PDB entry 2JA7 | X-ray diffraction, 3.80 A resolution | chains A and B of the 15 polymer chains in the assembly

# Chain A
Name: DNA-directed RNA polymerase II largest subunit
Source organism: Saccharomyces cerevisiae
Notes: EC 2.7.7.6
Reference sequence: P04050 (RPB1_YEAST); numbering as in UniProt (aligned over 1-1733)
Chain sequence (1733 residues; each row starts with the number of its first residue):
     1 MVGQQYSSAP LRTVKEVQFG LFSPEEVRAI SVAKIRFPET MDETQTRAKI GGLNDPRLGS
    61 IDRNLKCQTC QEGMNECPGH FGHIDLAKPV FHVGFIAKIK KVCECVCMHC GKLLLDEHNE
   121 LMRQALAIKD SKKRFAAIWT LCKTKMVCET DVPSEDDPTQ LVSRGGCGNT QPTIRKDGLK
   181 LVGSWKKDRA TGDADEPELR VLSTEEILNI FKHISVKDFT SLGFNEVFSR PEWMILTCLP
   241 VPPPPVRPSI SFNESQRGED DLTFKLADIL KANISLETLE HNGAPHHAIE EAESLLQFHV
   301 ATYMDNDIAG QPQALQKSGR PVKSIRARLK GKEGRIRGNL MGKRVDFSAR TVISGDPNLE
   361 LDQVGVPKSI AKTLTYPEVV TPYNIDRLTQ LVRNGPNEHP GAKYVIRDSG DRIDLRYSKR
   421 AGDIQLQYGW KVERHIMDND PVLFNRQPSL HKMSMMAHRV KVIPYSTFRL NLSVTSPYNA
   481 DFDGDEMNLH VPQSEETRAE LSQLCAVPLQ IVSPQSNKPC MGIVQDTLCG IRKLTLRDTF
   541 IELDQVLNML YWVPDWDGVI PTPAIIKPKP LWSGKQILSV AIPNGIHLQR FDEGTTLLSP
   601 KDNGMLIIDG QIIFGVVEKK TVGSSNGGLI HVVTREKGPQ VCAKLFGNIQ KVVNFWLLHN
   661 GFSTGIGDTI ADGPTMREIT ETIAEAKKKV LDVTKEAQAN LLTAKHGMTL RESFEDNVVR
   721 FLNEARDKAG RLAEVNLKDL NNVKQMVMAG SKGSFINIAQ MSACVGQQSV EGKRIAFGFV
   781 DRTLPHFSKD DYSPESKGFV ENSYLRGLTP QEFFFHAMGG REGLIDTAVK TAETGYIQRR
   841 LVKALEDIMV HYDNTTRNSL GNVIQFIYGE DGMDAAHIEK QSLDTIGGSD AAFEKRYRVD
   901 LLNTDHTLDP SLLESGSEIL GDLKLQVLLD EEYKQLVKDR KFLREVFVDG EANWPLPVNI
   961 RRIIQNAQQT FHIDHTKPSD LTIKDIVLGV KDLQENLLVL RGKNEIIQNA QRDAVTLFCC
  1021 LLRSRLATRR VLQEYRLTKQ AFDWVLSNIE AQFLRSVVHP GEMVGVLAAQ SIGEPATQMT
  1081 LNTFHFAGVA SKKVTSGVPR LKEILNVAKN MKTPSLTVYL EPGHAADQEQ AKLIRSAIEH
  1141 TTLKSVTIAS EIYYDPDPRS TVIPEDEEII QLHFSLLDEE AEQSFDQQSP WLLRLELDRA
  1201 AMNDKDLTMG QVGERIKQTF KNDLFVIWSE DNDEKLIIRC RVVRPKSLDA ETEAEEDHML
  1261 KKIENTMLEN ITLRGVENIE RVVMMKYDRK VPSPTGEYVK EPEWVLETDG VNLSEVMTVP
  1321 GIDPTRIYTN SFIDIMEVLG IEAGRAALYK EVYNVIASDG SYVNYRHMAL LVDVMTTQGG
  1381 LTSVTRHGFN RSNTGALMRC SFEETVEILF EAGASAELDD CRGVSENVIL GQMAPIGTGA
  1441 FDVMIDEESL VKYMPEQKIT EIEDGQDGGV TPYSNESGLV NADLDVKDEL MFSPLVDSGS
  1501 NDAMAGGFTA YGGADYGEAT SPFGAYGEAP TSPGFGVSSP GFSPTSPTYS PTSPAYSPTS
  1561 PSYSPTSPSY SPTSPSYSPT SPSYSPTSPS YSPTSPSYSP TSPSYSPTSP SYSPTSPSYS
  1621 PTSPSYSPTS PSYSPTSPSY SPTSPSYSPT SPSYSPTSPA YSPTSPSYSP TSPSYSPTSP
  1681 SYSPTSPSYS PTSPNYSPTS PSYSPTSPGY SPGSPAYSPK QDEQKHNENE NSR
Unresolved in the structure: 1, 190-194, 1082-1091, 1177-1186, 1246-1253, 1456-1733
UniProt features mapped onto this chain:
  - region: P248 to D260 (Lid loop), N306 to K323 (Rudder loop), P810 to E822 (Bridging helix)
  - binding site (Zn(2+)): C67, C70, C77, H80, C107, C110, C148, C167
  - binding site (Mg(2+)): D481, D483, D485
  - modified residue: T1471 (Phosphothreonine)
  - cross-link (Glycyl lysine isopeptide (Lys-Gly)): K695 (interchain with G-Cter in ubiquitin), K1246 (interchain with G-Cter in ubiquitin), K1350 (interchain with G-Cter in ubiquitin)
Ion coordination: Zn2+ site 1: C77, H80; Zn2+ site 2 near C110 (its only coordinating residue here); Mg2+: D481 (shared with 1 residue of chain 3)

# Chain B
Name: DNA-directed RNA polymerase II 140 kDa polypeptide
Source organism: Saccharomyces cerevisiae
Notes: EC 2.7.7.6
Reference sequence: P08518 (RPB2_YEAST); numbering as in UniProt (aligned over 1-1224)
Chain sequence (1224 residues; numbered 1 to 1224; the number before each row is that of its first residue):
     1 MSDLANSEKY YDEDPYGFED ESAPITAEDS WAVISAFFRE KGLVSQQLDS FNQFVDYTLQ
    61 DIICEDSTLI LEQLAQHTTE SDNISRKYEI SFGKIYVTKP MVNESDGVTH ALYPQEARLR
   121 NLTYSSGLFV DVKKRTYEAI DVPGRELKYE LIAEESEDDS ESGKVFIGRL PIMLRSKNCY
   181 LSEATESDLY KLKECPFDMG GYFIINGSEK VLIAQERSAG NIVQVFKKAA PSPISHVAEI
   241 RSALEKGSRF ISTLQVKLYG REGSSARTIK ATLPYIKQDI PIVIIFRALG IIPDGEILEH
   301 ICYDVNDWQM LEMLKPCVED GFVIQDRETA LDFIGRRGTA LGIKKEKRIQ YAKDILQKEF
   361 LPHITQLEGF ESRKAFFLGY MINRLLLCAL DRKDQDDRDH FGKKRLDLAG PLLAQLFKTL
   421 FKKLTKDIFR YMQRTVEEAH DFNMKLAINA KTITSGLKYA LATGNWGEQK KAMSSRAGVS
   481 QVLNRYTYSS TLSHLRRTNT PIGRDGKLAK PRQLHNTHWG LVCPAETPEG QACGLVKNLS
   541 LMSCISVGTD PMPIITFLSE WGMEPLEDYV PHQSPDATRV FVNGVWHGVH RNPARLMETL
   601 RTLRRKGDIN PEVSMIRDIR EKELKIFTDA GRVYRPLFIV EDDESLGHKE LKVRKGHIAK
   661 LMATEYQDIE GGFEDVEEYT WSSLLNEGLV EYIDAEEEES ILIAMQPEDL EPAEANEEND
   721 LDVDPAKRIR VSHHATTFTH CEIHPSMILG VAASIIPFPD HNQSPRNTYQ SAMGKQAMGV
   781 FLTNYNVRMD TMANILYYPQ KPLGTTRAME YLKFRELPAG QNAIVAIACY SGYNQEDSMI
   841 MNQSSIDRGL FRSLFFRSYM DQEKKYGMSI TETFEKPQRT NTLRMKHGTY DKLDDDGLIA
   901 PGVRVSGEDV IIGKTTPISP DEEELGQRTA YHSKRDASTP LRSTENGIVD QVLVTTNQDG
   961 LKFVKVRVRT TKIPQIGDKF ASRHGQKGTI GITYRREDMP FTAEGIVPDL IINPHAIPSR
  1021 MTVAHLIECL LSKVAALSGN EGDASPFTDI TVEGISKLLR EHGYQSRGFE VMYNGHTGKK
  1081 LMAQIFFGPT YYQRLRHMVD DKIHARARGP MQVLTRQPVE GRSRDGGLRF GEMERDCMIA
  1141 HGAASFLKER LMEASDAFRV HICGICGLMT VIAKLNHNQF ECKGCDNKID IYQIHIPYAA
  1201 KLLFQELMAM NITPRLYTDR SRDF
Unresolved in the structure: 1-17, 71-89, 134-163, 438-445, 503-509, 669-677, 716-721, 920-932
Ion coordination: Zn2+: C1163, C1166, C1182, C1185

# Chain A / chain B interface
Residue-residue contacts - 386 pairs, chain A then chain B:
  V2(A) - A1157(B)
  V2(A) - F1158(B)
  V2(A) - R1159(B)
  V2(A) - H1195(B)
  Q4(A) - R1159(B)  hydrogen bond (backbone-side chain)
  Q5(A) - R1159(B)  hydrogen bond (backbone-side chain)
  Q5(A) - L1175(B)
  S7(A) - H1161(B)
  S7(A) - L1175(B)
  S7(A) - Q1193(B)  hydrogen bond
  S8(A) - N1178(B)  hydrogen bond
  S8(A) - F1180(B)
  A9(A) - H1161(B)
  A9(A) - F1180(B)  hydrophobic
  A9(A) - Q1193(B)
  P10(A) - I1191(B)
  P10(A) - Y1192(B)
  P10(A) - Q1193(B)  hydrogen bond (backbone-backbone)
  L11(A) - Q1193(B)
  L11(A) - H1195(B)
  R12(A) - Y1192(B)  hydrogen bond
  R12(A) - Q1193(B)  hydrogen bond (backbone-backbone)
  R12(A) - I1194(B)
  R12(A) - T1218(B)
  R12(A) - D1219(B)
  T13(A) - T1218(B)
  V14(A) - I1194(B)  hydrophobic
  V14(A) - L1216(B)  hydrophobic
  V14(A) - Y1217(B)
  K15(A) - Y1217(B)  hydrogen bond (backbone-backbone)
  K15(A) - T1218(B)
  K15(A) - D1219(B)
  K15(A) - R1220(B)  hydrogen bond (backbone-side chain)
  E16(A) - R1215(B)
  E16(A) - Y1217(B)  hydrogen bond (backbone-backbone)
  E16(A) - D1219(B)
  E16(A) - R1220(B)
  E16(A) - S1221(B)  hydrogen bond (side chain-backbone)
  E16(A) - R1222(B)  hydrogen bond (side chain-backbone)
  V17(A) - R1215(B)
  Q18(A) - T1213(B)
  Q18(A) - P1214(B)
  Q18(A) - R1215(B)  hydrogen bond (backbone-backbone)
  F19(A) - T1213(B)
  F19(A) - P1214(B)  hydrophobic
  G20(A) - I1212(B)
  G20(A) - T1213(B)  hydrogen bond (backbone-backbone)
  L21(A) - N1211(B)
  L21(A) - I1212(B)  hydrophobic
  L21(A) - T1213(B)  hydrogen bond (backbone-side chain)
  F22(A) - N1211(B)  hydrogen bond (backbone-backbone)
  F22(A) - T1213(B)
  E26(A) - R1215(B)  salt bridge
  A29(A) - G1184(B)
  I30(A) - L1168(B)  hydrophobic
  I30(A) - K1183(B)
  Q68(A) - I1172(B)
  T69(A) - K1174(B)
  Q71(A) - N1176(B)  hydrogen bond
  E72(A) - K1174(B)
  E72(A) - L1175(B)
  M74(A) - R1116(B)  hydrogen bond (backbone-side chain)
  N75(A) - R1116(B)
  E76(A) - F1158(B)
  E76(A) - R1159(B)  salt bridge
  E76(A) - L1175(B)
  P78(A) - K1201(B)
  G79(A) - K1201(B)
  G79(A) - Q1205(B)
  F81(A) - Q1205(B)
  F81(A) - M1208(B)  hydrophobic
  F81(A) - A1209(B)
  H92(A) - M1210(B)  hydrogen bond (side chain-backbone)
  P240(A) - M1208(B)
  P240(A) - A1209(B)
  P240(A) - N1211(B)
  P242(A) - A1209(B)
  P243(A) - Q1205(B)
  P245(A) - L1114(B)
  P245(A) - Y1198(B)
  P245(A) - K1201(B)
  V246(A) - L1114(B)
  V246(A) - Q1205(B)
  P248(A) - L1114(B)
  N253(A) - R884(B)  hydrogen bond
  N253(A) - R935(B)
  E254(A) - R935(B)  salt bridge
  S255(A) - I918(B)
  Y303(A) - A1209(B)
  M304(A) - M1210(B)  hydrophobic
  L315(A) - K471(B)
  G319(A) - K471(B)
  I325(A) - E1206(B)
  I325(A) - A1209(B)  hydrophobic
  I325(A) - M1210(B)  hydrophobic
  R328(A) - E1206(B)  salt bridge
  L329(A) - L1203(B)  hydrophobic
  L329(A) - E1206(B)
  L329(A) - M1210(B)  hydrophobic
  R335(A) - L1114(B)
  R335(A) - A1199(B)
  R335(A) - L1202(B)
  R335(A) - L1203(B)
  R335(A) - E1206(B)  salt bridge
  I336(A) - L1203(B)  hydrophobic
  R337(A) - E1132(B)  salt bridge
  G338(A) - R1129(B)  hydrogen bond (backbone-side chain)
  N339(A) - T1115(B)  hydrogen bond
  N339(A) - Q1117(B)  hydrogen bond
  N339(A) - D1156(B)
  N339(A) - A1199(B)
  L340(A) - P1197(B)  hydrophobic
  L340(A) - A1199(B)
  L340(A) - A1200(B)
  L340(A) - L1203(B)  hydrophobic
  M341(A) - R1135(B)
  G342(A) - R1129(B)
  G342(A) - F1130(B)
  K343(A) - Q1117(B)
  K343(A) - R1129(B)
  K343(A) - F1130(B)  hydrogen bond (backbone-backbone)
  K343(A) - L1151(B)  hydrogen bond (side chain-backbone)
  K343(A) - S1155(B)
  K343(A) - D1156(B)  salt bridge
  K343(A) - P1197(B)
  R344(A) - Q1117(B)
  R344(A) - P1118(B)
  R344(A) - V1119(B)
  R344(A) - E1120(B)  salt bridge
  R344(A) - L1128(B)
  R344(A) - S1155(B)  hydrogen bond (backbone-side chain)
  V345(A) - P1118(B)  hydrophobic
  V345(A) - G1127(B)
  V345(A) - L1128(B)  hydrogen bond (backbone-backbone)
  V345(A) - F1130(B)  hydrophobic
  V345(A) - R1150(B)
  V345(A) - A1154(B)
  D346(A) - R1106(B)  salt bridge
  D346(A) - R1108(B)  hydrogen bond (side chain-backbone)
  D346(A) - M1111(B)
  D346(A) - P1118(B)
  D346(A) - R1150(B)
  D346(A) - A1154(B)  hydrogen bond (backbone-backbone)
  F347(A) - R1106(B)  hydrogen bond (backbone-backbone)
  F347(A) - A1107(B)
  F347(A) - R1150(B)
  S348(A) - A1105(B)
  S348(A) - R1106(B)  hydrogen bond (backbone-backbone)
  S348(A) - L1128(B)  hydrogen bond (side chain-backbone)
  A349(A) - H1104(B)
  A349(A) - A1105(B)  hydrophobic
  A349(A) - L1128(B)
  R350(A) - I1103(B)
  R350(A) - H1104(B)  hydrogen bond (backbone-backbone)
  R350(A) - L1128(B)
  T351(A) - I1103(B)
  T351(A) - H1104(B)
  V352(A) - V1099(B)  hydrophobic
  D356(A) - Y833(B)  hydrogen bond
  P357(A) - G832(B)
  P357(A) - Y833(B)  hydrophobic
  N358(A) - Y833(B)  hydrogen bond
  I370(A) - A1105(B)  hydrophobic
  T373(A) - A1105(B)
  T373(A) - R1106(B)
  L374(A) - R1106(B)
  R412(A) - R1108(B)
  E433(A) - R1108(B)  salt bridge
  L443(A) - F1146(B)  hydrophobic
  Q447(A) - R1129(B)
  Q447(A) - E1134(B)
  S449(A) - M1133(B)
  S449(A) - E1134(B)  hydrogen bond
  S449(A) - C1137(B)
  H451(A) - C1137(B)  hydrogen bond (backbone-side chain)
  K452(A) - A1140(B)
  K452(A) - H1141(B)  hydrogen bond (backbone-side chain)
  M455(A) - E1134(B)
  M455(A) - M1138(B)  hydrophobic
  M455(A) - H1141(B)  hydrogen bond (backbone-side chain)
  Y465(A) - I976(B)  hydrophobic
  S466(A) - Q975(B)  hydrogen bond
  S466(A) - V1099(B)
  S466(A) - D1100(B)  hydrogen bond
  S466(A) - I1103(B)
  T467(A) - G977(B)
  T467(A) - V1099(B)
  R469(A) - Y833(B)
  R469(A) - G991(B)  hydrogen bond (side chain-backbone)
  L472(A) - Q835(B)
  L472(A) - E836(B)
  T475(A) - E836(B)
  F482(A) - Q835(B)
  F482(A) - E836(B)  hydrogen bond (backbone-backbone)
  F482(A) - D837(B)
  F482(A) - S838(B)
  F482(A) - T989(B)  hydrogen bond (backbone-side chain)
  D483(A) - D837(B)
  D483(A) - K979(B)  hydrogen bond (backbone-side chain)
  D483(A) - K987(B)
  D483(A) - G988(B)
  D483(A) - T989(B)
  G484(A) - T989(B)
  E486(A) - K1102(B)  salt bridge
  N488(A) - L1128(B)
  H490(A) - F1130(B)
  H490(A) - R1150(B)  hydrogen bond
  V491(A) - R1150(B)  hydrogen bond (backbone-side chain)
  P492(A) - E1149(B)
  Q493(A) - E1149(B)  hydrogen bond (backbone-side chain)
  S494(A) - E1149(B)  hydrogen bond (backbone-side chain)
  T497(A) - F1146(B)
  T497(A) - E1149(B)  hydrogen bond
  E500(A) - A1143(B)
  E500(A) - A1144(B)  hydrogen bond (side chain-backbone)
  E500(A) - S1145(B)  hydrogen bond (side chain-backbone)
  E500(A) - F1146(B)  hydrogen bond (side chain-backbone)
  L504(A) - H1141(B)
  C505(A) - M1138(B)  hydrophobic
  C505(A) - H1141(B)
  Q510(A) - H1141(B)
  V524(A) - Q835(B)
  Q525(A) - Q835(B)
  Q525(A) - E836(B)  hydrogen bond (side chain-backbone)
  Q525(A) - H1015(B)
  D526(A) - C829(B)
  D526(A) - Y830(B)
  D526(A) - Q835(B)  hydrogen bond (backbone-side chain)
  D526(A) - N1013(B)  hydrogen bond
  D526(A) - H1015(B)  salt bridge
  T527(A) - Q835(B)
  C529(A) - H1015(B)
  L658(A) - Y830(B)
  L658(A) - S831(B)
  L658(A) - N1074(B)
  H659(A) - N1074(B)  hydrogen bond
  H659(A) - L1081(B)
  N660(A) - M1082(B)
  N660(A) - A1083(B)  hydrogen bond (backbone-backbone)
  F662(A) - A828(B)
  F662(A) - C829(B)  hydrogen bond (backbone-backbone)
  F662(A) - P1014(B)  hydrophobic
  S663(A) - I827(B)  hydrogen bond (side chain-backbone)
  S663(A) - P1014(B)
  S663(A) - Q1084(B)
  S663(A) - I1085(B)
  S663(A) - F1086(B)  hydrogen bond (side chain-backbone)
  T664(A) - I827(B)
  T664(A) - P1014(B)
  T664(A) - F1086(B)
  G665(A) - L1026(B)
  G665(A) - F1086(B)
  I666(A) - L1026(B)
  I666(A) - I1027(B)  hydrophobic
  I666(A) - L1030(B)  hydrophobic
  I666(A) - R1067(B)
  I666(A) - F1086(B)  hydrophobic
  D668(A) - F1069(B)
  I670(A) - R1067(B)
  T680(A) - I729(B)
  N742(A) - F1069(B)
  M746(A) - P1014(B)
  M746(A) - H1015(B)  hydrogen bond
  M746(A) - P1018(B)  hydrophobic
  S751(A) - H1015(B)  hydrogen bond
  K752(A) - H1015(B)
  G753(A) - P1018(B)
  N757(A) - P1018(B)
  N757(A) - S1019(B)
  N757(A) - M1021(B)
  Q760(A) - M1021(B)
  M761(A) - M1021(B)  hydrophobic
  M761(A) - V1023(B)  hydrophobic
  A776(A) - N516(B)
  G778(A) - H400(B)
  G778(A) - H515(B)
  G778(A) - N516(B)  hydrogen bond (backbone-side chain)
  G778(A) - E699(B)
  F779(A) - T517(B)
  F779(A) - E698(B)
  F779(A) - E699(B)
  V780(A) - E699(B)  hydrogen bond (backbone-side chain)
  R782(A) - E698(B)
  R782(A) - E699(B)  hydrogen bond (side chain-backbone)
  R782(A) - I701(B)  hydrogen bond (side chain-backbone)
  T783(A) - N516(B)
  P785(A) - E698(B)
  P785(A) - I701(B)
  P785(A) - L702(B)
  P785(A) - I703(B)  hydrogen bond (backbone-backbone)
  H786(A) - W519(B)  hydrogen bond
  H786(A) - L702(B)
  H786(A) - I703(B)
  H786(A) - M705(B)  hydrogen bond
  H786(A) - E742(B)  salt bridge
  F787(A) - L702(B)
  K789(A) - R620(B)
  E795(A) - V731(B)
  E801(A) - I729(B)
  N802(A) - R728(B)
  N802(A) - I729(B)  hydrogen bond (side chain-backbone)
  Y804(A) - H761(B)  hydrogen bond (backbone-side chain)
  Y804(A) - N762(B)
  Y804(A) - Q763(B)
  Y804(A) - M1021(B)  hydrophobic
  L805(A) - H761(B)  hydrogen bond (backbone-side chain)
  L805(A) - V1052(B)  hydrophobic
  R806(A) - K727(B)  hydrogen bond (side chain-backbone)
  R806(A) - R728(B)
  R806(A) - I729(B)
  R806(A) - H761(B)
  G807(A) - R728(B)
  G807(A) - D760(B)
  G807(A) - H761(B)
  L808(A) - R728(B)  hydrogen bond (backbone-side chain)
  L808(A) - D760(B)  hydrogen bond (backbone-backbone)
  L808(A) - F1047(B)
  P810(A) - W519(B)
  P810(A) - M705(B)  hydrophobic
  P810(A) - P745(B)  hydrophobic
  P810(A) - F1047(B)  hydrophobic
  F813(A) - I748(B)  hydrophobic
  F813(A) - L749(B)  hydrophobic
  F813(A) - P759(B)
  F813(A) - F1047(B)  hydrophobic
  F814(A) - L514(B)  hydrophobic
  F814(A) - H515(B)
  F814(A) - W519(B)  hydrophobic
  H816(A) - Q763(B)
  H816(A) - S764(B)  hydrogen bond (side chain-backbone)
  A817(A) - L514(B)  hydrophobic
  A817(A) - P524(B)  hydrophobic
  A817(A) - S764(B)
  M818(A) - L514(B)
  M818(A) - N516(B)
  G820(A) - S764(B)
  R821(A) - R512(B)  hydrogen bond (side chain-backbone)
  R821(A) - L514(B)
  R821(A) - P524(B)  hydrogen bond (side chain-backbone)
  R821(A) - T527(B)
  R821(A) - G534(B)
  E822(A) - Q513(B)
  L824(A) - T768(B)
  L824(A) - Y769(B)  hydrophobic
  I825(A) - R512(B)
  I825(A) - Q513(B)
  A828(A) - G530(B)
  Q838(A) - M1133(B)
  R839(A) - E1132(B)  salt bridge
  V842(A) - D1136(B)
  K843(A) - R1135(B)
  E846(A) - R1135(B)  salt bridge
  M1063(A) - I1139(B)
  V1066(A) - D1136(B)
  V1066(A) - I1139(B)  hydrophobic
  V1066(A) - A1140(B)  hydrophobic
  N1265(A) - G263(B)
  N1265(A) - S265(B)
  E1269(A) - E262(B)
  E1269(A) - G263(B)
  L1409(A) - L1207(B)  hydrophobic
  L1409(A) - I1212(B)
  F1410(A) - M1210(B)  hydrophobic
  F1410(A) - I1212(B)  hydrophobic
  D1420(A) - R1220(B)  hydrogen bond (backbone-side chain)
  D1420(A) - R1222(B)  salt bridge
  R1422(A) - F1224(B)  hydrogen bond (side chain-backbone)
  V1424(A) - I1139(B)  hydrophobic
  S1425(A) - R1135(B)
  V1428(A) - L1151(B)  hydrophobic
  I1429(A) - P1197(B)
  I1429(A) - A1200(B)
  L1430(A) - H1195(B)
  L1430(A) - I1196(B)
  L1430(A) - P1197(B)
  L1430(A) - F1204(B)  hydrophobic
  G1431(A) - K1148(B)
  G1431(A) - M1152(B)
  G1431(A) - P1197(B)
  M1433(A) - S1145(B)
  I1436(A) - I1139(B)
  I1436(A) - G1142(B)
  I1436(A) - A1144(B)
  T1438(A) - G1142(B)  hydrogen bond (side chain-backbone)
  T1438(A) - A1144(B)
  G1439(A) - A1144(B)
Interface residues without a listed pair, chain A (219 interface residues in all): G3, Y6, V27, V32, R63, C70, H80, W233, L236, C238, Q256, S318, R326, S354, S369, T375, Y404, N445, P448, M453, D481, E496, L501, L657, G661, G667, F777, L784, S788, T809, Q811, Q1070, K1144, L1397, V1406, G1413, L1418, Q1432, A1434, G1437
Interface residues without a listed pair, chain B (198 interface residues in all): S264, K470, H518, Q531, C533, R635, A695, S700, P725, A726, R730, P765, N767, N834, I990, I1017, H1076, K1080, G1109, G1131, L1147, V1160, C1166, T1170, A1173, D1223

# In short
The interface between chain A and chain B involves 219 residues on one side and 198 on the other, with 82
hydrogen bonds and 16 salt bridges. Polar pairs include E26(A)-R1215(B), E76(A)-R1159(B) and E254(A)-R935(B).
Chain A is DNA-directed RNA polymerase II largest subunit and chain B is DNA-directed RNA polymerase II 140
kDa polypeptide, both from Saccharomyces cerevisiae; the structure, CPD lesion containing RNA Polymerase II
elongation complex C, was determined by X-ray diffraction, deposited together with 2JA5, 2JA6 and 2JA8.
